2J7V - chain A; structure by X-ray diffraction, 1.90 A resolution.

[Chain A]
Name: TLL2115 protein
Organism: Synechococcus elongatus
Notes: EC 3.4.16.4
Reference sequence: Q8DH45 (Q8DH45_SYNEL); residues 2-277 here correspond to UniProt positions 93-368 (UniProt number = residue number + 91)
Amino-acid sequence (298 residues; row label = number of the first residue in the row):
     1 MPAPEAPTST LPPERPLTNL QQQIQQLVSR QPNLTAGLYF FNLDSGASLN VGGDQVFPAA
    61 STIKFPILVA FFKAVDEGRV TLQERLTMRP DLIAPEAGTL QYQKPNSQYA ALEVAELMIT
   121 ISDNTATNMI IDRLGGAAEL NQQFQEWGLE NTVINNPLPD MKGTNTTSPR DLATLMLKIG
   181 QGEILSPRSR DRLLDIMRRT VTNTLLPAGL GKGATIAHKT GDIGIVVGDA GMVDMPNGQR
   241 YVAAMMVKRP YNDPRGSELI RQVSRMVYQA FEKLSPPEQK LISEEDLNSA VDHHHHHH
Not modelled in the structure: 1-9, 275-298
Differences from the reference sequence: expression tag (1, 278-298)
Reported in the primary citation:
  - catalytic residues: S61, K64, D222
  - contacts within the chain: S61-S122 (hydrogen bond), S61-K64 (hydrogen bond), K64-S122 (hydrogen bond), K64-N124 (hydrogen bond), A97-N124 (hydrogen bond), N128-L158, S122-K219 (hydrogen bond), K219-T220 (hydrogen bond)
  - mutagenesis - L158E: increased catalytic activity on penicillin
  - mutagenesis - L158E: decreased catalytic activity on thiolesters
  - mutagenesis - D160N: unchanged catalytic activity
  - mutagenesis - L158E/D160N, M161N: increased catalytic activity
  - mutagenesis - L158E/V227R: unchanged catalytic activity on PenG
  - mutagenesis - L158E/L205R: abolished catalytic activity on PenG

[Overview]
From the paper: catalytic residues S61, K64 and D222; L158E/D160N and M161N increase catalytic activity; 6
substitutions were tested in all.
Chain A is TLL2115 protein (Synechococcus elongatus); the structure, Structure of PBP-A, was determined by
X-ray diffraction together with 2JBF, 2J9O and 2J8Y from the same study.
